7THT - chains S and c of the 9 polymer chains in the assembly; structure by electron microscopy, 3.42 A resolution.

== Chain S ==
Name: Spike glycoprotein
From: Severe acute respiratory syndrome coronavirus 2
Reference sequence: P0DTC2 (SPIKE_SARS2); residue numbers follow UniProt; this construct covers 27-1147
Chain sequence (1121 residues; numbered 27 to 1147; the number before each row is that of its first residue):
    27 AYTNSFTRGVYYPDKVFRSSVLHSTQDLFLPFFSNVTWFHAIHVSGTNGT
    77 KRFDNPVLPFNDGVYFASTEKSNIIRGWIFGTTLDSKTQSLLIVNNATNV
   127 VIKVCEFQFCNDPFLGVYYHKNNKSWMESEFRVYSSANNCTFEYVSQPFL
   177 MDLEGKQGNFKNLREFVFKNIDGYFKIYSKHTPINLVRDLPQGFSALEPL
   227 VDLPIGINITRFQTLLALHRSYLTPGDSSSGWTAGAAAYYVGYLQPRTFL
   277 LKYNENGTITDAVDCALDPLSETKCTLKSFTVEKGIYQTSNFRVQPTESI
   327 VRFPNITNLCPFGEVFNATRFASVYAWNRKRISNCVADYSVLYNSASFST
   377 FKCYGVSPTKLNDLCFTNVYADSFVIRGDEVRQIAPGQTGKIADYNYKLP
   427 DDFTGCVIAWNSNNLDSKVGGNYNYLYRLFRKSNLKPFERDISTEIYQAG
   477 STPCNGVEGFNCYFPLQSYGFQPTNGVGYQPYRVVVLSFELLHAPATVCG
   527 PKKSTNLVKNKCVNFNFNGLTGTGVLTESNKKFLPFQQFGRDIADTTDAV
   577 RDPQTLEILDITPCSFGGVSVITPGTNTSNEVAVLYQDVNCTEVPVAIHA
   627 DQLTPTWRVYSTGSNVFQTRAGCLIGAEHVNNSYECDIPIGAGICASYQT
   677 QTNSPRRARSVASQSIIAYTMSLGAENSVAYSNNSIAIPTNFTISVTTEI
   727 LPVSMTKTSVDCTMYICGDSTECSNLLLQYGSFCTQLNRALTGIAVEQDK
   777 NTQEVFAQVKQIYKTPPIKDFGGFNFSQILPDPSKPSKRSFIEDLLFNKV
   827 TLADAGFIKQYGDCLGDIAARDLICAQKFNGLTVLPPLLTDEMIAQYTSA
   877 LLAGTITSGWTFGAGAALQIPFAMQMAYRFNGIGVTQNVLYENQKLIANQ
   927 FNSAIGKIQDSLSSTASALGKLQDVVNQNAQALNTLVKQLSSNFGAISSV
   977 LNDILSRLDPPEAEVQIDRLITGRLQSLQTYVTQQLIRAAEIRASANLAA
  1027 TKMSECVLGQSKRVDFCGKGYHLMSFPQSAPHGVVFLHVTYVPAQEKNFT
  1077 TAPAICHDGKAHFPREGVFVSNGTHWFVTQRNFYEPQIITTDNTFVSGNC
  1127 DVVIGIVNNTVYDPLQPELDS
Not modelled in the structure: 70-81, 114-115, 144-165, 173-185, 243-262, 621-640, 677-689, 812, 828-854
Cystine bridges: Cys291-Cys301, Cys538-Cys590, Cys617-Cys649, Cys662-Cys671, Cys738-Cys760, Cys743-Cys749, Cys1032-Cys1043, Cys1082-Cys1126
Covalently attached groups: N-acetylglucosamine (NAG) linked to Asn61, Asn122, Asn234, Asn282, Asn331, Asn343, Asn603, Asn616, Asn657, Asn709, Asn717, Asn801, Asn1074, Asn1098, Asn1134
Differences from the reference sequence: conflict Glu607 (Gln in P0DTC2), Pro986 (Lys in P0DTC2), Pro987 (Val in P0DTC2)
Curated features (UniProtKB/Swiss-Prot):
  - region: Asn280 to Cys301 (Putative superantigen), Arg403 to Asp405 (Integrin-binding motif), Asn448 to Phe456 (Immunodominant HLA epitope recognized by the CD8+), Pro681 to Ala684 (Putative superantigen), Ser816 to Tyr837 (Fusion peptide 1), Lys835 to Phe855 (Fusion peptide 2)
  - site (Cleavage): Arg685, Ser686, Arg815, Ser816
  - glycosylation: Asn61 (N-linked (GlcNAc...) (hybrid) asparagine), Asn74 (N-linked (GlcNAc...) (complex) asparagine), Asn122 (N-linked (GlcNAc...) (hybrid) asparagine), Asn149 (N-linked (GlcNAc...) (complex) asparagine), Asn165 (N-linked (GlcNAc...) (complex) asparagine), Asn234 (N-linked (GlcNAc...) (high mannose) asparagine), Asn282 (N-linked (GlcNAc...) (complex) asparagine), Thr323 (O-linked (GalNAc) threonine), Ser325 (O-linked (HexNAc...) serine), Asn331 (N-linked (GlcNAc...) (complex) asparagine), Asn343 (N-linked (GlcNAc...) (complex) asparagine), Asn603 (N-linked (GlcNAc...) (hybrid) asparagine), Asn616 (N-linked (GlcNAc...) (complex) asparagine), Asn657 (N-linked (GlcNAc...) (complex) asparagine), Thr676 (O-linked (GlcNAc...) threonine), Thr678 (O-linked (GlcNAc...) threonine), Asn709 (N-linked (GlcNAc...) (high mannose) asparagine), Asn717 (N-linked (GlcNAc...) (hybrid) asparagine), Asn801 (N-linked (GlcNAc...) (hybrid) asparagine), Asn1074 (N-linked (GlcNAc...) (hybrid) asparagine) and 2 more in UniProt
From the paper describing this entry:
  - mutagenesis - L452R: decreased binding to DH1042
  - mutagenesis - L452R: unchanged binding to DH1041

== Chain c ==
Name: DH1042 light chain
From: Homo sapiens
Chain sequence (106 residues; row label = number of the first residue in the row):
     1 DIQMTQSPSSLSASVGDRVTITCRASQSISNYLNWYQQKPGKAPKLLIYA
    51 ASSLQSGVPSRFSGSGSGTDFTLTISSLQPEDFATYYCQQSYSPPPTFGQ
   101 GTKLEI

== Interface between chain S and chain c ==
Residue-residue contacts (8):
  Val483(S) - Pro94(c)  hydrophobic
  Glu484(S) - Pro94(c)
  Gly485(S) - Tyr32(c)
  Gly485(S) - Ser91(c)
  Gly485(S) - Tyr92(c)
  Phe486(S) - Ser30(c)
  Phe486(S) - Tyr32(c)
  Phe486(S) - Tyr92(c)  hydrogen bond (backbone-backbone)
Other interface residues (no listed pair), chain S (5 interface residues in all): Cys480

== In short ==
Chain S and chain c each contribute 5 residues to their interface, with 1 hydrogen bond. Its one hydrogen
bond, Phe486(S)-Tyr92(c), is backbone to backbone. From the paper: L452R of chain S reduces binding to DH1042;
L452R of chain S leaves binding to DH1041 unchanged.
Here chain S is Spike glycoprotein (Severe acute respiratory syndrome coronavirus 2) and chain c is DH1042
light chain (Homo sapiens). Entry 7THT (CryoEM structure of SARS-CoV-2 S protein in complex with Receptor
Binding Domain antibody DH1042) was determined by electron microscopy, deposited together with 7THE and 7TOW.
